6NBY - chains A and C of the 18 polymer chains in the assembly; structure by electron microscopy, 3.10 A resolution.

Chain A:
Protein: NAD(P)H-quinone oxidoreductase subunit 1
From: Thermosynechococcus elongatus BP-1
Notes: EC 7.1.1.-
Reference sequence: Q8DL32 (NU1C_THEEB); residues 1-372 here = UniProt positions 1-372
Amino-acid sequence (372 residues; numbered 1 to 372; the number before each row is that of its first residue):
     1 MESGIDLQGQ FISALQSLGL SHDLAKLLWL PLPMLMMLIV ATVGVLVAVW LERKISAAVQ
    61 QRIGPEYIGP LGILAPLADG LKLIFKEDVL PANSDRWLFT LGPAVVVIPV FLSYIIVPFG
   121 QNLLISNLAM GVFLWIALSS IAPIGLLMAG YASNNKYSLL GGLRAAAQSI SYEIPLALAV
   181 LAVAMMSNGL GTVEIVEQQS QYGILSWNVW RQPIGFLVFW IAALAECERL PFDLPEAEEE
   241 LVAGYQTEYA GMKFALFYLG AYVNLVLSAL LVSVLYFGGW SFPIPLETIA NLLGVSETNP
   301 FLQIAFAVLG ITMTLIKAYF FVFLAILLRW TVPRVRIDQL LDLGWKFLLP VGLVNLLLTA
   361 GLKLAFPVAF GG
Unresolved in the structure: 1-27, 363-372

Chain C:
Protein: NAD(P)H-quinone oxidoreductase subunit 3
From: Thermosynechococcus elongatus BP-1
Notes: EC 7.1.1.-
Reference sequence: Q8DJ02 (NU3C_THEEB); numbering as in UniProt (aligned over 1-132)
Amino-acid sequence (132 residues; each row starts with the number of its first residue):
     1 MVAIPRLRDT ATVFVLSGYE YFLGFLIICS LVPVLALAAS ALLRPKSGRM IRLTTYESGM
    61 EPIGGAWIQF NVRYYMFALV FVIFDVETVF LYPWAVAFHQ LGLLAFIEAL IFIAILVVAL
   121 VYAWRKRALE WS
Unresolved in the structure: 1-12, 46-64, 132

Chain A / chain C interface:
Contacting residue pairs (84; chain A residue first):
  Met34(A) - Tyr21(C)  hydrophobic
  Met34(A) - Phe25(C)  hydrophobic
  Met34(A) - Ile28(C)  hydrophobic
  Met37(A) - Phe25(C)  hydrophobic
  Ile84(A) - Ser40(C)
  Phe85(A) - Leu43(C)  hydrophobic
  Phe85(A) - Arg44(C)
  Phe85(A) - Pro45(C)
  Lys86(A) - Arg44(C)
  Glu87(A) - Pro45(C)
  Asp88(A) - Arg44(C)
  Thr100(A) - Leu37(C)
  Ile108(A) - Cys29(C)
  Ile108(A) - Pro33(C)  hydrophobic
  Phe111(A) - Phe25(C)
  Phe111(A) - Cys29(C)
  Leu112(A) - Phe25(C)
  Leu112(A) - Leu26(C)  hydrophobic
  Ile115(A) - Tyr21(C)
  Ile115(A) - Phe25(C)  hydrophobic
  Ile125(A) - Tyr21(C)
  Ser126(A) - Gly18(C)  hydrogen bond (side chain-backbone)
  Ser126(A) - Tyr21(C)
  Asn127(A) - Ser17(C)  hydrogen bond
  Asn127(A) - Gly18(C)
  Leu128(A) - Gly18(C)
  Leu128(A) - Tyr19(C)
  Phe133(A) - Val89(C)  hydrophobic
  Phe133(A) - Tyr92(C)  hydrophobic
  Ile136(A) - Tyr92(C)
  Lys156(A) - Gly65(C)  hydrogen bond (side chain-backbone)
  Lys156(A) - Trp67(C)
  Lys156(A) - Ile68(C)
  Leu159(A) - Ile68(C)  hydrophobic
  Leu160(A) - Ile68(C)  hydrophobic
  Leu163(A) - Tyr74(C)  hydrophobic
  Ile170(A) - Phe77(C)
  Ile170(A) - Phe81(C)
  Glu173(A) - Phe81(C)
  Ile174(A) - Phe81(C)  hydrophobic
  Ile174(A) - Phe84(C)
  Ile174(A) - Asp85(C)
  Ala177(A) - Thr88(C)
  Ala177(A) - Tyr92(C)  hydrogen bond (backbone-side chain)
  Leu178(A) - Thr88(C)
  Val180(A) - Tyr92(C)
  Leu181(A) - Thr88(C)
  Leu181(A) - Leu91(C)
  Leu181(A) - Tyr92(C)  hydrophobic
  Leu181(A) - Ala95(C)  hydrophobic
  Ala184(A) - Ala95(C)
  Met185(A) - Trp94(C)  hydrophobic
  Met185(A) - Ala95(C)
  Met185(A) - Phe98(C)  hydrophobic
  Met185(A) - His99(C)
  Asn188(A) - Val96(C)
  Asn188(A) - His99(C)  hydrogen bond
  Gly189(A) - Val96(C)
  Leu190(A) - Tyr92(C)  hydrophobic
  Leu190(A) - Val96(C)  hydrophobic
  Met252(A) - Ala36(C)
  Met252(A) - Leu37(C)  hydrophobic
  Met252(A) - Ser40(C)
  Ile337(A) - Trp131(C)
  Asp338(A) - Trp131(C)
  Leu341(A) - Phe77(C)  hydrophobic
  Leu341(A) - Trp131(C)  hydrophobic
  Trp345(A) - Phe77(C)
  Trp345(A) - Val80(C)
  Trp345(A) - Phe81(C)  hydrophobic
  Trp345(A) - Trp124(C)
  Trp345(A) - Leu129(C)  hydrophobic
  Lys346(A) - Trp124(C)
  Lys346(A) - Leu129(C)
  Leu349(A) - Phe84(C)  hydrophobic
  Leu349(A) - Leu120(C)  hydrophobic
  Pro350(A) - Trp124(C)  hydrophobic
  Leu353(A) - Glu87(C)
  Leu356(A) - Leu91(C)  hydrophobic
  Leu357(A) - Leu110(C)  hydrophobic
  Leu357(A) - Ile113(C)  hydrophobic
  Ala360(A) - Phe98(C)  hydrophobic
  Ala360(A) - Phe106(C)  hydrophobic
  Leu362(A) - Phe106(C)
Other interface residues (no listed pair), chain A (56 interface residues in all): Trp29, Pro31, Pro33, Tyr114, Leu134, Ala167, Lys253, Leu256, Gly361
Other interface residues (no listed pair), chain C (45 interface residues in all): Phe22, Gly24, Ala39, Val117

Overview:
The interface between chain A and chain C involves 56 residues on one side and 45 on the other, with 5
hydrogen bonds. Polar pairs include Ser126(A)-Gly18(C), Asn127(A)-Ser17(C) and Lys156(A)-Gly65(C).
Chain A is NAD(P)H-quinone oxidoreductase subunit 1 and chain C is NAD(P)H-quinone oxidoreductase subunit 3,
both from Thermosynechococcus elongatus BP-1; the structure, T.elongatus NDH (composite model), was determined
by electron microscopy, deposited together with 6NBQ and 6NBX.
